Entry 3KSA (X-ray diffraction, 3.30 A resolution); this record covers chains A and C of the 8 polymer chains in the assembly.

== Chain A ==
Protein: DNA topoisomerase 4 subunit A
From: Streptococcus pneumoniae
Notes: EC 5.99.1.-
UniProt: P72525 (PARC_STRPN); residues 1-488 here = UniProt positions 1-488
Chain sequence (496 residues; each row starts with the number of its first residue):
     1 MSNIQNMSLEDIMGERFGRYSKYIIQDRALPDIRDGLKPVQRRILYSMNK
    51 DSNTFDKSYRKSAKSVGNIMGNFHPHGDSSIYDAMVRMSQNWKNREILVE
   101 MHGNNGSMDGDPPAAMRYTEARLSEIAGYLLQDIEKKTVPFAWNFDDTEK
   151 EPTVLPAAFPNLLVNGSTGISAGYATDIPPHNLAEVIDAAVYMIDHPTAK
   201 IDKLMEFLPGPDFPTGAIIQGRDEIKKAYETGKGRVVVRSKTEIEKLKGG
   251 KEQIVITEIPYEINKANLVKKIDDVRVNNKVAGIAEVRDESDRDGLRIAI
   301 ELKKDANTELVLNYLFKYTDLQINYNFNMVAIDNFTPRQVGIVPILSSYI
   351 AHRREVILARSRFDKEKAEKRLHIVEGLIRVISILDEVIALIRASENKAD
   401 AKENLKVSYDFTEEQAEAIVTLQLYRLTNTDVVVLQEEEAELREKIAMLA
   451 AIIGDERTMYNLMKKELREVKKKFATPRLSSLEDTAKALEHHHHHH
Unresolved in the structure: 1-2, 247-252, 286, 484-496
Construct notes: expression tag (489-496)
Curated features (UniProtKB/Swiss-Prot):
  - active site: Tyr-118 (O-(5'-phospho-DNA)-tyrosine intermediate)
  - site: Lys-38 (Interaction with DNA), His-74 (Interaction with DNA), His-76 (Interaction with DNA), Arg-87 (Interaction with DNA), Lys-93 (Interaction with DNA), Arg-117 (Transition state stabilizer)
Reported in the primary citation:
  - binding site for the 15-nt DNA strand: Ile-170

== Chain C ==
Protein: DNA topoisomerase 4 subunit B
From: Streptococcus pneumoniae
Notes: EC 5.99.1.-
UniProt: Q59961 (PARE_STRPN); residue numbers follow UniProt; this construct covers 404-647
Chain sequence (268 residues; each row starts with the number of its first residue):
   380 MGHHHHHHHHHHSSGHIDDDDKHMKNKKDKGLLSGKLTPAQSKNPAKNEL
   430 YLVEGDSAGGSAKQGRDRKFQAILPLRGKVINTAKAKMADILKNEEINTM
   480 IYTIGAGVGADFSIEDANYDKIIIMTDADTDGAHIQTLLLTFFYRYMRPL
   530 VEAGHVYIALPPLYKMSKGKGKKEEVAYAWTDGELEELRKQFGKGATLQR
   580 YKGLGEMNADQLWETTMNPETRTLIRVTIEDLARAERRVNVLMGDKVEPR
   630 RKWIEDNVKFTLEEATVF
Unresolved in the structure: 380-414, 488-489, 495, 548-550, 641-647
Construct notes: initiating methionine (380); expression tag (381-403)
Bound ions: Mg2+: Glu-433, Asp-506
Curated features (UniProtKB/Swiss-Prot):
  - binding site (Mg(2+)): Glu-433, Asp-506, Asp-508
  - site (Interaction with DNA): Lys-458, Asn-461, His-513, Arg-629
Reported in the primary citation:
  - Mg2+ coordination: Glu-433, Asp-506

== How chain A and chain C interact ==
Residue-residue contacts (61):
  Asn-3(A) with Arg-601(C); Thr-602(C); Leu-603(C)
  Ile-4(A) with Tyr-536(C), hydrophobic; Leu-603(C); Arg-605(C)
  Gln-5(A) with Leu-603(C), hydrogen bond (backbone-backbone); Ile-604(C); Arg-605(C), hydrogen bond (backbone-backbone)
  Asn-6(A) with Arg-605(C); Thr-607(C)
  Met-7(A) with Ile-604(C), hydrophobic; Arg-605(C), hydrogen bond (backbone-backbone); Val-606(C); Thr-607(C), hydrogen bond (backbone-backbone)
  Ser-8(A) with Val-606(C); Thr-607(C)
  Leu-9(A) with Leu-519(C), hydrophobic; Val-606(C), hydrophobic; Thr-607(C), hydrogen bond (backbone-backbone)
  Glu-10(A) with Arg-617(C), hydrogen bond (backbone-side chain)
  Ile-12(A) with Leu-519(C), hydrophobic; Ile-537(C), hydrophobic; Ile-604(C), hydrophobic; Val-606(C), hydrophobic
  Met-13(A) with Thr-516(C); Thr-520(C); Val-618(C), hydrophobic; Leu-621(C), hydrophobic; Met-622(C), hydrophobic
  Arg-16(A) with Ala-512(C); Gln-515(C), hydrogen bond; Thr-516(C)
  Phe-17(A) with Thr-516(C); Leu-621(C)
  Arg-19(A) with Ala-507(C); Asp-508(C); Thr-509(C); Ala-512(C)
  Tyr-20(A) with Lys-458(C), hydrogen bond; Thr-509(C); Asp-510(C); His-513(C), hydrogen bond
  Lys-22(A) with Val-637(C); Lys-638(C); Phe-639(C)
  Tyr-23(A) with Thr-509(C)
  Ile-25(A) with Phe-639(C), hydrophobic
  Gln-26(A) with Phe-639(C)
  Arg-28(A) with Asp-510(C), salt bridge
  Pro-75(A) with Arg-579(C)
  Phe-145(A) with Tyr-543(C); Arg-579(C)
  Asp-146(A) with Leu-577(C)
  Asp-147(A) with Leu-577(C)
  Gly-173(A) with Arg-630(C)
  Tyr-174(A) with Arg-630(C); Glu-634(C), hydrogen bond
  Phe-335(A) with Phe-639(C)
  Thr-336(A) with Phe-639(C)
  Pro-337(A) with Phe-639(C)
Other interface residues (no listed pair), chain A (31 interface residues in all): Gly-14, Ser-21, Asn-334
Other interface residues (no listed pair), chain C (41 interface residues in all): Tyr-523, Lys-581, Ile-608, Ala-614, Val-626, Arg-629, Trp-632, Ile-633, Thr-640

== In short ==
The interface between chain A and chain C involves 31 residues on one side and 41 on the other; the contacts
include 10 hydrogen bonds and 1 salt bridge. Among the polar pairs are Arg-28(A)/Asp-510(C),
Glu-10(A)/Arg-617(C) and Arg-16(A)/Gln-515(C). The paper reports a binding site for the 15-nt DNA strand at
Ile-170(A); Mg2+ coordination by Glu-433(C) and Asp-506(C).
Chain A is DNA topoisomerase 4 subunit A and chain C is DNA topoisomerase 4 subunit B, both from Streptococcus
pneumoniae; the structure, Detailed structural insight into the DNA cleavage complex of type IIA
topoisomerases (cleaved form), was determined by X-ray diffraction (same publication as 3KSB, 3LTN and 3K9F).
